PDB entry 2A92 | X-ray diffraction, 2.04 A resolution | chains C and D of the 4 polymer chains in the assembly

Chain C (and D):
Name: L-lactate dehydrogenase
Organism: Plasmodium vivax
Notes: EC 1.1.1.27; chain D of this document is another copy of the same molecule, construct and numbering; everything in this record applies to it too
Amino-acid sequence (321 residues; numbered 18 to 335 plus 17 insertion-coded residues; 14 numbers in that range are skipped by the numbering (no residue carries them; nothing is unmodelled there); the number before each row is that of its first residue; a row labelled like 73A-73B holds insertion residues (73A, then the next letters in order)):
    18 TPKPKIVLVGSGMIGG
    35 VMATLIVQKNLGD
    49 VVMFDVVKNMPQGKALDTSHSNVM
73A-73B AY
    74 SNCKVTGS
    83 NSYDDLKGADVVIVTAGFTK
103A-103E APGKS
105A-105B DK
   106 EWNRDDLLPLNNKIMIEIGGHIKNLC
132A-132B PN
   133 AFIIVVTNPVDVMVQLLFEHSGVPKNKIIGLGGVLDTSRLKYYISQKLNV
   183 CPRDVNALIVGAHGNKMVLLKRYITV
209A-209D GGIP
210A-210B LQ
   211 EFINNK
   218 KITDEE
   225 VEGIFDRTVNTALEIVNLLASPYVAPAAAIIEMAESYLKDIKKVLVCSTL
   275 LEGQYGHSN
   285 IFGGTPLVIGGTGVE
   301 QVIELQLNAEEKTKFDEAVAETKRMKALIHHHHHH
Disordered / not traced: 333-335 (chain D: 330-335)
Sequence notes: expression tag (330-335)
Ligand contacts: NADH (NAI; 1,4-dihydronicotinamide adenine dinucleotide): Val26, Gly27, Ser28, Gly29, Met30, Ile31, Gly32, Phe52, Asp53, Val54, Val55, Met58, Tyr85, Thr97, Ala98, Gly99, Thr101, Arg109, Ile119, Glu122, Ile123, Val138, Thr139, Asn140, Val142, Leu163, Gly164, Leu167, His195, Ser245, Pro246, Pro250

Chain C / chain D interface:
Pairs across the interface (52):
  Tyr73B(C) - Tyr73B(D)  hydrophobic
  Leu180(C) - Gln301(D)  hydrogen bond (backbone-side chain)
  Asn181(C) - Lys266(D)
  Asn181(C) - Val292(D)
  Asn181(C) - Gln301(D)  hydrogen bond (backbone-side chain)
  Val182(C) - Lys266(D)
  Val182(C) - Val268(D)  hydrophobic
  Val182(C) - Val292(D)  hydrophobic
  Cys183(C) - Ile265(D)
  Cys183(C) - Lys266(D)  hydrogen bond (backbone-backbone)
  Asp186(C) - Lys267(D)
  Asp186(C) - Val268(D)  hydrogen bond (side chain-backbone)
  Asn188(C) - Gly209B(D)
  Leu190(C) - Gly209B(D)
  Leu190(C) - Ile209C(D)  hydrophobic
  Tyr205(C) - Gly209B(D)
  Tyr205(C) - Pro209D(D)
  Tyr205(C) - Glu211(D)  hydrogen bond
  Gly209A(C) - Asn188(D)
  Gly209A(C) - Leu190(D)
  Gly209A(C) - Val268(D)
  Gly209B(C) - Asn188(D)  hydrogen bond (backbone-side chain)
  Gly209B(C) - Tyr205(D)
  Ile209C(C) - Leu190(D)  hydrophobic
  Ile209C(C) - Pro290(D)  hydrophobic
  Ile209C(C) - Ile303(D)  hydrophobic
  Ile209C(C) - Leu305(D)  hydrophobic
  Pro209D(C) - Tyr205(D)
  Glu211(C) - Tyr205(D)  hydrogen bond
  Glu211(C) - Leu305(D)
  Glu211(C) - Gln306(D)  hydrogen bond (backbone-side chain)
  Asn214(C) - Gln306(D)  hydrogen bond
  Asn215(C) - Gln306(D)  hydrogen bond
  Ile265(C) - Cys183(D)
  Lys266(C) - Asn181(D)
  Lys266(C) - Val182(D)
  Lys266(C) - Cys183(D)  hydrogen bond (backbone-backbone)
  Lys267(C) - Asp186(D)
  Val268(C) - Val182(D)  hydrophobic
  Val268(C) - Asp186(D)  hydrogen bond (backbone-side chain)
  Val268(C) - Gly209A(D)
  Pro290(C) - Ile209C(D)  hydrophobic
  Val292(C) - Val182(D)  hydrophobic
  Gln301(C) - Leu180(D)  hydrogen bond (side chain-backbone)
  Gln301(C) - Asn181(D)
  Gln301(C) - Val182(D)
  Ile303(C) - Ile209C(D)  hydrophobic
  Leu305(C) - Ile209C(D)  hydrophobic
  Leu305(C) - Glu211(D)
  Gln306(C) - Glu211(D)  hydrogen bond (side chain-backbone)
  Gln306(C) - Asn214(D)  hydrogen bond
  Gln306(C) - Asn215(D)  hydrogen bond
Other interface residues (no listed pair), chain C (28 interface residues in all): Thr207, Glu304
Other interface residues (no listed pair), chain D (29 interface residues in all): Thr207, Phe212, Glu304

In short:
28 residues of chain C face 29 of chain D across their interface, with 16 hydrogen bonds. Among the polar
pairs are Leu180(C)-Gln301(D), Asn181(C)-Gln301(D) and Asp186(C)-Val268(D). Bound to chain C: NADH.
Chain C and chain D are both L-lactate dehydrogenase (Plasmodium vivax); the structure, Crystal structure of
lactate dehydrogenase from Plasmodium vivax: complex with NADH, was determined by X-ray diffraction (same
publication as 2A94 and 2AA3).
